Entry 5TB9 (X-ray diffraction, 2.49 A resolution); this record covers chains A and P of the 4 polymer chains in the assembly.

== Chain A ==
Name: DNA polymerase beta
From: Homo sapiens
Notes: EC 2.7.7.7, 4.2.99.-
Reference sequence: P06746 (DPOLB_HUMAN); numbering as in UniProt (aligned over 1-335)
Amino-acid sequence (343 residues; each row starts with the number of its first residue; numbers below 1 keep their minus sign (Met-1 is residue -1)):
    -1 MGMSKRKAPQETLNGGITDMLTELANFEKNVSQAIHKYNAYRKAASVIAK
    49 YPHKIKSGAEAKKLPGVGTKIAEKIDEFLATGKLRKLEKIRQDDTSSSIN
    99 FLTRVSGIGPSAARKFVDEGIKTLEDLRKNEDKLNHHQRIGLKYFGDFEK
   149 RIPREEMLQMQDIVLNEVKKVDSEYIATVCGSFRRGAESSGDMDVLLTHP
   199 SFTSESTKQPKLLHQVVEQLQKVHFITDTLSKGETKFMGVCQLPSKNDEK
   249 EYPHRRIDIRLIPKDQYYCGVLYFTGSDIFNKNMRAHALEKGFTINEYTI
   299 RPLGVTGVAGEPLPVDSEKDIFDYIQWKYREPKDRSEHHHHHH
Unresolved in the structure: -1 to 8, 206-208, 246-248
Differences from the reference sequence: initiating methionine (-1); expression tag (0, 336-341)
Bound ions: Mn2+ site 1: Lys48, Glu203, His336, His338; Na+ site 1: Lys60, Leu62, Val65 (shared with 1 residue of chain D); Na+ site 2: Thr101, Val103, Ile106 (shared with DG9(P) of chain P); Na+ site 3: Asp130, Asp314; Na+ site 4 near Asp145 (its only coordinating residue here); Mn2+ site 2: Asp190, Asp192, Asp256 (together with 1RY) (shared with DC10(P) of chain P); Mn2+ site 3: Asp190, Asp192 (together with 1RY); Mn2+ site 4: His337, His339; Mn2+ site 5 near His341 (its only coordinating residue here)
Residues lining bound ligands: 1RY ([[(2R,5S)-5-(4-azanyl-5-fluoranyl-2-oxidanylidene-pyrimidin-1-yl)-1,3-oxathiolan-2-yl]methoxy-oxidanyl-phosphoryl] phosphono hydrogen phosphate): Arg149, Gly179, Ser180, Arg183, Ser188, Gly189, Asp190, Asp192, Asp256, Tyr271, Phe272, Gly274, Ser275, Asp276, Asn279
Swiss-Prot annotation at these positions:
  - region: Arg183 to Asp192 (DNA-binding)
  - active site: Lys72 (Nucleophile)
  - binding site (K(+)): Lys60, Leu62, Val65, Thr101, Val103, Ile106
  - binding site (Na(+)): Lys60, Leu62, Val65, Thr101, Val103, Ile106
  - binding site (dATP): Arg149, Ser180, Arg183, Gly189, Asp190
  - binding site (dCTP): Arg149, Ser180, Arg183, Gly189, Asp190
  - binding site (dGTP): Arg149, Ser180, Arg183, Gly189, Asp190, Asp192
  - binding site (dTTP): Arg149, Ser180, Arg183, Gly189, Asp190
  - binding site (Mg(2+)): Asp190, Asp192, Asp256
  - modified residue: Lys72 (N6-acetyllysine), Arg83 (Omega-N-methylarginine), Arg152 (Omega-N-methylarginine)
  - cross-link (Glycyl lysine isopeptide (Lys-Gly)): Lys41 (interchain with G-Cter in ubiquitin), Lys61 (interchain with G-Cter in ubiquitin), Lys81 (interchain with G-Cter in ubiquitin)
  - natural variant: Leu22 (L22P: Found in a gastric cancer sample; uncertain significance), Tyr39 (Y39C: Found in a gastric cancer sample; uncertain significance), Gly118 (G118V: Decreased DNA-directed DNA polymerase activity), Arg137 (R137Q: Decreased function in base-excision repair), Arg149 (R149I: Decreased DNA-directed DNA polymerase activity), Asp160 (D160N: Found in a gastric cancer sample; uncertain significance), Cys239 (C239R: Found in a gastric cancer sample; uncertain significance), Lys289 (K289M: Found in a colon cancer sample; uncertain significance), Asn294 (N294D: Found in a gastric cancer sample; uncertain significance), Glu295 (E295K: Found in a gastric cancer sample; uncertain significance)
  - mutagenesis: Phe25 (F25W: No effect on 5'-dRP lyase activity. Decreased ssDNA binding), His34 (H34G: Decreased 5'-dRP lyase activity. Decreased ssDNA binding), Lys35 (K35A: Decreased 5'-dRP lyase activity. Decreased ssDNA binding. Loss of 5'-dRP lyase activity; when associated with A-68 and A-72. Decreased ssDNA binding; when associated with A-68 and A-72 ...), Tyr39 (Y39F: No effect on 5'-dRP lyase activity; Y39Q: Abolishes DNA polymerase and 5'-dRP lyase activity), Lys41 (K41R: Abolishes ubiquitination; when associated with R-61 and R-81), Lys60 (K60A: Decreased 5'-dRP lyase activity. Decreased ssDNA binding), Lys61 (K61R: Abolishes ubiquitination; when associated with R-41 and R-81), Lys68 (K68A: No effect on 5'-dRP lyase activity. Decreased ssDNA binding. Loss of 5'-dRP lyase activity; when associated with A-35 and A-72. Decreased ssDNA binding; when associated with A-35 and A-72 ...), Glu71 (E71Q: No effect on 5'-dRP lyase activity. No effect on structure shown by circular dichroism. No effect on ssDNA binding), Lys72 (K72A: Severely reduced 5'-dRP lyase activity. Does not affect ssDNA binding. Loss of 5'-dRP lyase activity; when associated with A-35 and A-68. Decreased ssDNA binding ...), Glu75 (E75A: Slightly decreased 5'-dRP lyase activity. Decreased ssDNA binding. No effect on structure shown by circular dichroism), Lys81 (K81R: Abolishes ubiquitination; when associated with R-41 and R-61), 5 further mutagenesis entries in UniProt
From the paper describing this entry:
  - binding site for 1RY: Ser180, Arg183, Gly189

== Chain P ==
Molecule: 10- mer primer
Sequence (10 nucleotides; each row starts with the number of its first residue):
     1 GCTGATGCGC
Bound ions: Na+: DG9 (shared with Thr101(A), Val103(A), Ile106(A) of chain A); Mn2+: DC10 (together with 1RY) (shared with Asp190(A), Asp192(A), Asp256(A) of chain A)

== Interface between chain A and chain P ==
Contacting residue pairs (17; chain A residue first):
  Val103(A) with DG9(P), phosphate contact
  Ser104(A) with DG9(P), phosphate contact
  Gly105(A) with DC8(P), sugar contact; DG9(P), hydrogen bond to the phosphate
  Ile106(A) with DC8(P), phosphate contact; DG9(P), phosphate contact
  Gly107(A) with DC8(P), hydrogen bond to the phosphate; DG9(P), phosphate contact
  Pro108(A) with DC8(P), phosphate contact
  Ser109(A) with DG7(P), phosphate contact; DC8(P), hydrogen bond to the phosphate
  Ala110(A) with DC8(P), hydrogen bond to the phosphate
  His135(A) with DG9(P), sugar contact
  Asp192(A) with DC10(P), phosphate contact
  Arg254(A) with DC10(P), salt bridge to the phosphate
  Asp256(A) with DC10(P), phosphate contact
  Tyr271(A) with DC10(P), hydrogen bond to the base
Interface residues without a listed pair, chain A (17 interface residues in all): Thr101, Asp190, Lys234, Met236

== Summary ==
17 residues of chain A face 4 of chain P across their interface; the contacts include 5 hydrogen bonds and 1
salt bridge. Polar pairs include Tyr271(A)-DC10(P), Gly105(A)-DG9(P) and Gly107(A)-DC8(P). Chain A binds
compound 1RY. The paper reports a binding site for 1RY at Ser180(A), Arg183(A) and Gly189(A).
Chain A is DNA polymerase beta (Homo sapiens) and chain P is 10- mer primer; the structure, Precatalytic
ternary complex of Human DNA Polymerase Beta in closed conformation With Gapped DNA substrate incoming ...,
was determined by X-ray diffraction together with 5TB8, 5TBA, 5TBB and 5TBC from the same study.
